Entry 2V68 (X-ray diffraction, 2.30 A resolution); this record covers chains B and O of the 16 polymer chains in the assembly.

== Chain B ==
Protein: Ribulose bisphosphate carboxylase large chain
Organism: Chlamydomonas reinhardtii
Notes: EC 4.1.1.39
UniProt: P00877 (RBL_CHLRE); numbering as in UniProt (aligned over 1-475)
Sequence (475 residues; row label = number of the first residue in the row):
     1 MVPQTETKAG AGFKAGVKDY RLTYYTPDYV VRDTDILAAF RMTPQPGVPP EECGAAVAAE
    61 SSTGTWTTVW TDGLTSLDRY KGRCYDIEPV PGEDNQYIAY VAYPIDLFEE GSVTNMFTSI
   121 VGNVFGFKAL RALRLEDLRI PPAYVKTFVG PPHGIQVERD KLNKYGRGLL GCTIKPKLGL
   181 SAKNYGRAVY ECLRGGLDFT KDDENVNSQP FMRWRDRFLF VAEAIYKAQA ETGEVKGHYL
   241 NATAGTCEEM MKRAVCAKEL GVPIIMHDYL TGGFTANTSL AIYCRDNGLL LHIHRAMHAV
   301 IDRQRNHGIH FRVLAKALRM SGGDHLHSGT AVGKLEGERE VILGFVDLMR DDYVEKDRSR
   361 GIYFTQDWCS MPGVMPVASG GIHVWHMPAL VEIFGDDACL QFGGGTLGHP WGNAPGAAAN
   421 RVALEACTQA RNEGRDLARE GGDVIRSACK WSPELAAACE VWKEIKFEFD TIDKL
Unresolved in the structure: 1-8
Differences from the reference sequence: conflict Pro-46 (Leu in P00877); engineered mutation Ala-331 (Val in P00877), Ile-342 (Thr in P00877)
Modified / non-standard residues: Pro-104, Pro-151 (4-hydroxyproline; HYP); Lys-201 (lysine nz-carboxylic acid; KCX); Cys-256, Cys-369 (s-methylcysteine; SMC)
Bound ions: Mg2+: Lys-201, Asp-203, Glu-204 (together with 2-carboxyarabinitol-1,5-diphosphate)
Residues lining bound ligands:
  - 2-carboxyarabinitol-1,5-diphosphate (CAP), molecule 1: Glu-60, Thr-65, Trp-66, Asn-123
  - 2-carboxyarabinitol-1,5-diphosphate (CAP), molecule 2: Thr-173, Lys-175, Lys-177, Lys-201, Asp-203, Glu-204, His-294, Arg-295, His-298, His-327, Lys-334, Leu-335, Ser-379, Gly-380, Gly-381, Gln-401, Phe-402, Gly-403, Gly-404

== Chain O ==
Protein: Ribulose bisphosphate carboxylase small chain 1
Organism: Chlamydomonas reinhardtii
Notes: EC 4.1.1.39
UniProt: P00873 (RBS1_CHLRE); residues 1-140 here correspond to UniProt positions 46-185 (UniProt number = residue number + 45)
Sequence (140 residues; row label = number of the first residue in the row):
     1 MMVWTPVNNK MFETFSYLPP LTDEQIAAQV DYIVANGWIP CLEFAEADKA YVSNESAIRF
    61 GSVSCLYYDN RYWTMWKLPM FGCRDPMQVL REIVACTKAF PDAYVRLVAF DNQKQVQIMG
   121 FLVQRPKTAR DFQPANKRSV
Modified / non-standard residues: Met-1 (n-methyl methionine; MME)

== Interface between chain B and chain O ==
Pairs across the interface (24):
  Ala-9(B) / Gly-82(O)
  Ala-9(B) / Arg-84(O)  hydrogen bond (backbone-side chain)
  Gly-10(B) / Gly-82(O)  hydrogen bond (backbone-backbone)
  Gly-10(B) / Arg-84(O)
  Ala-11(B) / Phe-81(O)
  Ala-11(B) / Gly-82(O)
  Gly-12(B) / Phe-81(O)
  Phe-13(B) / Leu-78(O)  hydrophobic
  Trp-70(B) / Met-75(O)  hydrophobic
  Trp-70(B) / Leu-78(O)  hydrophobic
  Trp-70(B) / Pro-79(O)
  Trp-70(B) / Phe-81(O)
  Gly-73(B) / Ile-39(O)
  Gly-73(B) / Phe-81(O)
  Gly-73(B) / Asn-112(O)
  Leu-74(B) / Phe-81(O)
  Leu-74(B) / Phe-110(O)  hydrophobic
  Leu-74(B) / Asn-112(O)
  Leu-74(B) / Gln-115(O)
  Thr-75(B) / Asn-112(O)  hydrogen bond (backbone-side chain)
  Thr-75(B) / Gln-115(O)  hydrogen bond
  Ser-76(B) / Asn-112(O)
  Ser-76(B) / Gln-113(O)
  Arg-79(B) / Gln-113(O)
Also at the interface, not in a pair above, chain O (12 interface residues in all): Asp-111

== Overview ==
11 residues of chain B face 12 of chain O across their interface; the contacts include 4 hydrogen bonds. Among
the polar pairs are Ala-9(B)/Arg-84(O), Thr-75(B)/Asn-112(O) and Thr-75(B)/Gln-115(O). Chain B binds
2-carboxyarabinitol-1,5-diphosphate. The Mg2+ site is built by Lys-201(B), Asp-203(B) and Glu-204(B).
Chain B is Ribulose bisphosphate carboxylase large chain and chain O is Ribulose bisphosphate carboxylase
small chain 1, both from Chlamydomonas reinhardtii; the structure, Crystal structure of Chlamydomonas
reinhardtii Rubisco with large- subunit mutations V331A, T342I, was determined by X-ray diffraction (same
publication as 2V67, 2V63, 2V69 and 2V6A).
